Entry 2AUC (X-ray diffraction, 2.60 A resolution); this record covers chains B and C of the 4 polymer chains in the assembly.

Chain B (and C):
Molecule: Myosin A Tail Interacting Protein
Source organism: Plasmodium knowlesi
Notes: fragment: myosin A tail domain interacting protein MTIP; chain C of this document is another copy of the same molecule, construct and numbering; everything in this record applies to it too
Sequence (126 residues; each row starts with the number of its first residue):
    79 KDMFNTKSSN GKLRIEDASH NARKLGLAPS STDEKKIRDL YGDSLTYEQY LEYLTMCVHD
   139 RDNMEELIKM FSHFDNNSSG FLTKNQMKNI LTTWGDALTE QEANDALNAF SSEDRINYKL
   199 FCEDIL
Not modelled in the structure: 79-88, 190-194 (chain C: fully traced)
Modified positions: Mse81 (selenomethionine); Mse134, Mse142, Mse148, Mse165 (selenomethionine; parent Met)

How chain B and chain C interact:
Contacting residue pairs (19; chain B residue first):
  Leu103(B) with Leu103(C)
  Tyr125(B) with Thr133(C), hydrogen bond; Val136(C)
  Glu126(B) with Tyr125(C), hydrogen bond; Leu129(C)
  Leu132(B) with Leu103(C), hydrophobic
  Mse134(B) with Lys79(C)
  Val136(B) with Lys102(C)
  His137(B) with Asp80(C), salt bridge
  Asp140(B) with Lys102(C), salt bridge
  Asn141(B) with Lys79(C); Asp80(C), hydrogen bond; Mse81(C), hydrogen bond (side chain-backbone); Phe82(C)
  Glu144(B) with Phe82(C)
  Leu145(B) with Mse81(C); Phe82(C), hydrophobic
  Ala175(B) with Mse81(C); Phe82(C), hydrophobic
Interface residues without a listed pair, chain B (16 interface residues in all): Leu129, Thr133, Gly173, Asp174
Interface residues without a listed pair, chain C (11 interface residues in all): Leu132

Summary:
Chain B and chain C form an interface of 16 and 11 residues respectively; the contacts include 4 hydrogen
bonds and 2 salt bridges. Among the polar pairs are His137(B)-Asp80(C), Asp140(B)-Lys102(C) and
Tyr125(B)-Thr133(C).
Chain B and chain C are both Myosin A Tail Interacting Protein (Plasmodium knowlesi); the structure, Structure
of the Plasmodium MTIP-MyoA complex, a key component of the parasite invasion motor, was determined by X-ray
diffraction.
